PDB entry 6P70 | X-ray diffraction, 3.05 A resolution | chains D and F of the 8 polymer chains in the assembly

# Chain D
Molecule: DNA-directed RNA polymerase subunit beta'
Organism: Thermus thermophilus
Notes: EC 2.7.7.6
UniProt: Q8RQE8 (RPOC_THET8); numbering as in UniProt (aligned over 1-1524)
Sequence (1524 residues; numbered 1 to 1524; the number before each row is that of its first residue):
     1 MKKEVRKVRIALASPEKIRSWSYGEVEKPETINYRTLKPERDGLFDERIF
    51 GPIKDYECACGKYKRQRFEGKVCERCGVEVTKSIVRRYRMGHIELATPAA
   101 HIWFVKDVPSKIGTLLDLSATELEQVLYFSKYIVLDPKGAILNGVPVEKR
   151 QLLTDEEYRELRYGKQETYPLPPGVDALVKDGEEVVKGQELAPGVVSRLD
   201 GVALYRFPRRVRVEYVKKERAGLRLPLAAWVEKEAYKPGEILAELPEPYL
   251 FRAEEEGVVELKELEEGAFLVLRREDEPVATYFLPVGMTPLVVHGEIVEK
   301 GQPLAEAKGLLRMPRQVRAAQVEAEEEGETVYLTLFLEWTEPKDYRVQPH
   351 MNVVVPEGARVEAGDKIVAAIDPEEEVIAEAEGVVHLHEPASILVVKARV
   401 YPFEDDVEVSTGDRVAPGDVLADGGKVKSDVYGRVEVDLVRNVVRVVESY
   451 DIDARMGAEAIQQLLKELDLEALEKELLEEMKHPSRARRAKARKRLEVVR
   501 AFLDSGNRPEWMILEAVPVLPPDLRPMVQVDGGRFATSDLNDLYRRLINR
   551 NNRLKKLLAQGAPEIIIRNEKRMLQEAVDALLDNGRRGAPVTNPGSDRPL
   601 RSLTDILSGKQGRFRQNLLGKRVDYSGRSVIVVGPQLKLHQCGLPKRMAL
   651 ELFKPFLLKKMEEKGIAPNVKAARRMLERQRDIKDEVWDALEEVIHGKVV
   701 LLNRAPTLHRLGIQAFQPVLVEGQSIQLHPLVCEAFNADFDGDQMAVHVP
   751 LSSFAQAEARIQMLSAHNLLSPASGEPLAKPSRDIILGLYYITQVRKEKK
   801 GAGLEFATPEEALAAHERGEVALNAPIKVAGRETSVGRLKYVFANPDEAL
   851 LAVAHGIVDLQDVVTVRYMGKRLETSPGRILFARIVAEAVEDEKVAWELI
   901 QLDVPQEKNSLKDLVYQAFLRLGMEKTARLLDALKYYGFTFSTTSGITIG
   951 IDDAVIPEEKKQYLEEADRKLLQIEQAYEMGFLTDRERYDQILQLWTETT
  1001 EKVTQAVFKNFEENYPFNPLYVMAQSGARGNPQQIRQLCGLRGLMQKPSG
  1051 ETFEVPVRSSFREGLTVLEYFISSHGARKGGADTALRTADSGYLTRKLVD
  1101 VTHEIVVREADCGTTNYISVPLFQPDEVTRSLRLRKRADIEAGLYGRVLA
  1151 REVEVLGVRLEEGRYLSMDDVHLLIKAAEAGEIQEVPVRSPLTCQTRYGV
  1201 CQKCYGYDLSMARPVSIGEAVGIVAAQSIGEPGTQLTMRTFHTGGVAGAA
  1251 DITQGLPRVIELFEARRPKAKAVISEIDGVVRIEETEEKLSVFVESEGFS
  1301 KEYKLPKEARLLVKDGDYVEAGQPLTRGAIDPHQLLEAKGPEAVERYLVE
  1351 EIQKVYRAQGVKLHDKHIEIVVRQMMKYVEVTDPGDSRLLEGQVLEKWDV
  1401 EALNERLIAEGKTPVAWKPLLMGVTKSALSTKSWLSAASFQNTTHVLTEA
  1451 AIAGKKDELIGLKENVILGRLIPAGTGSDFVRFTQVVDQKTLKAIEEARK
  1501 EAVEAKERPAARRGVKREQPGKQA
Not modelled in the structure: 1-2, 1239-1252, 1503-1524
Ion coordination: Zn2+ site 1: C58, C60, C73, C76; Mg2+ site 1: D739, D741, D743; Mg2+ site 2: K840 (shared with 1 residue of chain B); Zn2+ site 2: C1112, C1194, C1201, C1204

# Chain F
Molecule: RNA polymerase sigma factor SigA
Organism: Thermus thermophilus
UniProt: Q72L95 (SIGA_THET2); residue numbers follow UniProt; this construct covers 1-423
Sequence (423 residues; row label = number of the first residue in the row):
     1 MKKSKRKNAQAQEAQETEVLVQEEAEELPEFPEGEPDPDLEDPDLTLEDD
    51 LLDLPEEGEGLDLEEEEEDLPIPKISTSDPVRQYLHEIGQVPLLTLEEEV
   101 ELARKVEEGMEAIKKLSEITGLDPDLIREVVRAKILGSARVRHIPGLKET
   151 LDPKTVEEIDQKLKSLPKEHKRYLHIAREGEAARQHLIEANLRLVVSIAK
   201 KYTGRGLSFLDLIQEGNQGLIRAVEKFEYKRRFKFSTYATWWIRQAINRA
   251 IADQARTIRIPVHMVETINKLSRTARQLQQELGREPTYEEIAEAMGPGWD
   301 AKRVEETLKIAQEPVSLETPIGDEKDSFYGDFIPDEHLPSPVDAATQSLL
   351 SEELEKALSKLSEREAMVLKLRKGLIDGREHTLEEVGAFFGVTRERIRQI
   401 ENKALRKLKYHESRTRKLRDFLD
Not modelled in the structure: 1-77
Construct notes: conflict T46 (Ala in Q72L95)
UniProt features mapped onto this chain:
  - DNA-binding region: L383 to N402 (H-T-H motif)
  - region: S78 to I113 (Sigma-70 factor domain-1)
  - motif: D211 to Q214 (Interaction with polymerase core subunit RpoC)
Ion coordination: Mg2+: D326 (shared with 1 residue of chain G)

# How chain D and chain F interact
Residue-residue contacts (144):
  E30(D) - R259(F)  salt bridge
  T31(D) - T257(F)  hydrogen bond (side chain-backbone)
  T31(D) - I258(F)
  I32(D) - I258(F)
  Y34(D) - I258(F)  hydrophobic
  Y34(D) - R259(F)
  Y34(D) - P261(F)
  Y34(D) - M264(F)
  Y34(D) - I310(F)  hydrophobic
  I53(D) - H337(F)  hydrogen bond (backbone-side chain)
  R65(D) - K373(F)
  R65(D) - G378(F)  hydrogen bond (side chain-backbone)
  R65(D) - E380(F)  salt bridge
  R67(D) - D377(F)
  R67(D) - R379(F)
  S83(D) - H337(F)  hydrogen bond
  I84(D) - L338(F)  hydrophobic
  Y128(D) - Q83(F)
  F129(D) - Q83(F)  hydrogen bond (backbone-side chain)
  F129(D) - E87(F)
  S130(D) - Q83(F)
  E156(D) - H86(F)  salt bridge
  E156(D) - Q90(F)
  R159(D) - Q90(F)
  R206(D) - E101(F)  salt bridge
  F207(D) - E97(F)
  F207(D) - E98(F)
  F207(D) - E101(F)
  R209(D) - E97(F)  salt bridge
  P349(D) - E97(F)
  H350(D) - L96(F)
  H350(D) - R232(F)  hydrogen bond
  N352(D) - R104(F)
  I371(D) - K230(F)
  I371(D) - R232(F)
  D372(D) - R232(F)  salt bridge
  A391(D) - E97(F)
  D406(D) - K171(F)  salt bridge
  V407(D) - K171(F)
  V407(D) - H175(F)
  E408(D) - K164(F)
  E408(D) - K171(F)  salt bridge
  V409(D) - H175(F)  hydrogen bond (backbone-side chain)
  S410(D) - L174(F)
  S410(D) - H175(F)
  S410(D) - R178(F)
  T411(D) - I135(F)
  T411(D) - H175(F)
  T411(D) - R178(F)  hydrogen bond (backbone-side chain)
  D413(D) - K164(F)  salt bridge
  D413(D) - R178(F)  salt bridge
  R434(D) - I135(F)  hydrogen bond (side chain-backbone)
  V437(D) - H175(F)
  L439(D) - R172(F)
  P526(D) - L317(F)  hydrophobic
  M527(D) - T257(F)
  M527(D) - I258(F)  hydrophobic
  G532(D) - K309(F)
  G533(D) - K309(F)
  R534(D) - Q312(F)
  R534(D) - E313(F)  hydrogen bond (side chain-backbone)
  F535(D) - P314(F)
  F535(D) - V315(F)  hydrogen bond (backbone-backbone)
  A536(D) - V315(F)
  A536(D) - L317(F)  hydrophobic
  T537(D) - V315(F)  hydrogen bond (backbone-backbone)
  T537(D) - S316(F)
  T537(D) - L317(F)  hydrogen bond (backbone-backbone)
  S538(D) - L317(F)
  S538(D) - E318(F)  hydrogen bond
  D539(D) - S316(F)  hydrogen bond
  D539(D) - E318(F)  hydrogen bond (backbone-side chain)
  D542(D) - T257(F)  hydrogen bond
  R545(D) - Q254(F)  hydrogen bond (side chain-backbone)
  R545(D) - R256(F)  hydrogen bond (side chain-backbone)
  R545(D) - T257(F)
  N549(D) - Q254(F)
  R550(D) - S208(F)  hydrogen bond
  R550(D) - D211(F)  salt bridge
  R553(D) - D211(F)  salt bridge
  R553(D) - Q214(F)
  R553(D) - E215(F)  salt bridge
  R553(D) - Q218(F)
  K555(D) - R142(F)  hydrogen bond (backbone-side chain)
  K556(D) - Q218(F)
  L557(D) - Q214(F)
  L557(D) - I221(F)  hydrophobic
  L558(D) - R140(F)
  L558(D) - R142(F)
  A559(D) - E129(F)
  A559(D) - R132(F)
  A559(D) - I144(F)  hydrophobic
  Q560(D) - R132(F)
  Q560(D) - R184(F)  hydrogen bond (backbone-side chain)
  Q560(D) - R222(F)
  G561(D) - R132(F)
  G561(D) - R140(F)
  G561(D) - R184(F)  hydrogen bond (backbone-side chain)
  G561(D) - Q185(F)  hydrogen bond (backbone-side chain)
  A562(D) - R140(F)  hydrogen bond (backbone-side chain)
  A562(D) - I221(F)  hydrophobic
  P563(D) - Q185(F)
  P563(D) - I188(F)  hydrophobic
  P563(D) - E189(F)
  E564(D) - R140(F)  salt bridge
  I565(D) - V91(F)  hydrophobic
  I565(D) - E189(F)
  I566(D) - I188(F)  hydrophobic
  I566(D) - L192(F)  hydrophobic
  I566(D) - Q214(F)
  I566(D) - N217(F)
  I567(D) - R140(F)
  R568(D) - E87(F)  salt bridge
  N569(D) - Y84(F)
  N569(D) - L210(F)
  N569(D) - Q214(F)  hydrogen bond
  E570(D) - Q214(F)  hydrogen bond
  R572(D) - P80(F)
  R572(D) - Q83(F)
  R572(D) - Y84(F)
  R572(D) - E87(F)  salt bridge
  M573(D) - L210(F)  hydrophobic
  M573(D) - D211(F)
  M573(D) - Q214(F)
  E576(D) - P80(F)
  R598(D) - S316(F)  hydrogen bond
  R598(D) - E318(F)
  R598(D) - P320(F)
  R601(D) - E318(F)
  R601(D) - F328(F)
  Q611(D) - K325(F)  hydrogen bond (side chain-backbone)
  Q611(D) - D326(F)
  P668(D) - D420(F)
  N669(D) - K417(F)
  N669(D) - D420(F)
  N669(D) - F421(F)
  K671(D) - T346(F)
  K671(D) - D420(F)  hydrogen bond (side chain-backbone)
  K671(D) - F421(F)
  K671(D) - D423(F)  salt bridge
  A672(D) - D420(F)
  R674(D) - V342(F)
  R675(D) - D420(F)  salt bridge
  R675(D) - D423(F)
Other interface residues (no listed pair), chain D (86 interface residues in all): R35, D55, Q66, D155, E375, D405, G412, V530, R587, P594
Other interface residues (no listed pair), chain F (90 interface residues in all): S78, V100, K134, L136, K168, I176, E179, G206, I213, Y229, A255, I260, T319, S327, Y329, I333, G374

# Overview
The interface between chain D and chain F involves 86 residues on one side and 90 on the other, with 30
hydrogen bonds and 18 salt bridges. Among the polar pairs are E30(D)-R259(F), R65(D)-E380(F) and
E156(D)-H86(F). C58(D), C60(D), C73(D) and C76(D) coordinate Zn2+ site 1.
Here chain D is DNA-directed RNA polymerase subunit beta' and chain F is RNA polymerase sigma factor SigA,
both from Thermus thermophilus. Entry 6P70 (X-ray crystal structure of bacterial RNA polymerase and pyrBI
promoter complex) was determined by X-ray diffraction together with 6OVR, 6OVY, 6OW3, 6OY5, 6OY6, 6OY7 and
6P71 from the same study.
